1Y8W - chains C and D of the 4 polymer chains in the assembly; structure by X-ray diffraction, 2.90 A resolution.

# Chain C
Protein: Hemoglobin alpha chain
Source organism: Homo sapiens
UniProtKB: P69905 (HBA_HUMAN); numbering as in UniProt (aligned over 1-141)
Sequence (141 residues; each row starts with the number of its first residue):
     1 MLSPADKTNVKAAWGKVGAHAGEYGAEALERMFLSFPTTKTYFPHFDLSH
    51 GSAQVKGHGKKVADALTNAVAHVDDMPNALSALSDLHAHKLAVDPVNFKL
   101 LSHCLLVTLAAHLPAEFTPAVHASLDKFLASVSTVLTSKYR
Differences from the reference sequence: engineered mutation Met1 (Val in P69905), Ala92 (Arg in P69905)
Ion coordination: heme Fe: His87 (together with oxygen molecule)
Ligand contacts: heme / oxygen molecule: Leu29, Met32, Thr39, Tyr42, Phe43, His45, Phe46, His58, Lys61, Val62, Ala65, Leu66, Leu83, Leu86, His87, Leu91, Val93, Asn97, Phe98, Leu101, Val132, Leu136
Curated features (UniProtKB/Swiss-Prot):
  - site: Lys61 (Not glycated)
  - natural variant: Asp6 (A6D: In J-Toronto; this construct carries the variant), Ala13 (A13D: In J-Paris 1/J-Aljezur), Glu27 (A27E: In Shenyang; this construct carries the variant), Lys61 (K61N: In Zambia; deletion: In Clinic), Asp64 (A64D: In Pontoise; this construct carries the variant), Asp75 (D75A: In Lille; D75G: In Chapel Hill; D75N: In G-Pest), Ala111 (A111D: In Petah Tikva)

# Chain D
Protein: Hemoglobin beta chain
Source organism: Homo sapiens
UniProtKB: P68871 (HBB_HUMAN); residues 1-146 here = UniProt positions 1-146
Sequence (146 residues; numbered 1 to 146; the number before each row is that of its first residue):
     1 VHLTPEEKSAVTALWGKVNVDEVGGEALGRLLVVYPWTQRFFESFGDLST
    51 PDAVMGNPKVKAHGKKVLGAFSDGLAHLDNLKGTFATLSELHCDKLHVDP
   101 ENFRLLGNVLVCVLAHHFGKEFTPPVQAAYQKVVAGVANALAHKYH
Ion coordination: heme Fe: His92 (together with oxygen molecule)
Ligand contacts: heme / oxygen molecule: Leu28, Leu31, Thr38, Phe41, Phe42, Phe45, His63, Lys66, Val67, Ala70, Phe85, Leu88, Leu91, His92, Leu96, Val98, Asn102, Phe103, Leu106, Val137, Leu141
Curated features (UniProtKB/Swiss-Prot):
  - natural variant: Leu3 (H3L: In Graz; this construct carries the variant), Glu7 (E7A: In G-Makassar; E7K: In Hb C; E7Q: In Machida; E7V: In SKCA), Lys8 (E8K: In G-Siriraj; this construct carries the variant), Val11 (A11V: In Iraq-Halabja; this construct carries the variant), Gly16 (W16G: In Randwick; this construct carries the variant), Val23 (E23V: In D-Granada; this construct carries the variant), Gly24 (V24G: In Miyashiro; this construct carries the variant), Gly25 (G25D: In Moscva; G25R: In Riverdale-Bronx; G25V: In Savannah), Leu32 (L32P: In Yokohama), Val33 (L33V: In Muscat; this construct carries the variant), Arg40 (Q40R: In Tianshui; this construct carries the variant), Phe42 (F42Y: In Mequon; deletion: In Bruxelles), 11 further natural variant entries in UniProt

# How chain C and chain D interact
Contacting residue pairs - 34 pairs, chain C then chain D:
  Glu30(C) - Pro124(D)
  Arg31(C) - Phe122(D)  hydrogen bond (side chain-backbone)
  Arg31(C) - Thr123(D)  hydrogen bond (side chain-backbone)
  Arg31(C) - Pro124(D)
  Arg31(C) - Gln127(D)  hydrogen bond
  Leu34(C) - Pro125(D)  hydrophobic
  Ser35(C) - Gln127(D)
  Ser35(C) - Ala128(D)
  Ser35(C) - Gln131(D)
  Phe36(C) - Gln131(D)
  His103(C) - Asn108(D)  hydrogen bond
  His103(C) - Val111(D)
  His103(C) - Gln127(D)
  His103(C) - Gln131(D)  hydrogen bond
  Val107(C) - Val111(D)  hydrophobic
  Val107(C) - Cys112(D)  hydrophobic
  Val107(C) - Ala115(D)  hydrophobic
  Val107(C) - Gln127(D)
  Ala110(C) - Ala115(D)
  Ala110(C) - His116(D)
  Ala111(C) - Ala115(D)
  Ala111(C) - Gly119(D)
  Pro114(C) - His116(D)
  Phe117(C) - Arg30(D)  hydrogen bond (backbone-side chain)
  Phe117(C) - His116(D)
  Thr118(C) - Arg30(D)
  Pro119(C) - Arg30(D)
  Pro119(C) - Val33(D)
  Pro119(C) - Met55(D)  hydrophobic
  His122(C) - Arg30(D)  hydrogen bond
  His122(C) - Val34(D)
  Ala123(C) - Val34(D)
  Asp126(C) - Val34(D)
  Asp126(C) - Tyr35(D)
Other interface residues (no listed pair), chain C (18 interface residues in all): Cys104, Leu106
Other interface residues (no listed pair), chain D (19 interface residues in all): Val109

# In short
Chain C and chain D form an interface of 18 and 19 residues respectively, with 7 hydrogen bonds. Among the
polar pairs are Arg31(C)-Phe122(D), Arg31(C)-Thr123(D) and Arg31(C)-Gln127(D). Ligands of chain C: heme /
oxygen molecule. Ligands of chain D: heme / oxygen molecule.
Here chain C is Hemoglobin alpha chain and chain D is Hemoglobin beta chain, both from Homo sapiens. Entry
1Y8W (T-To-T(High) quaternary transitions in human hemoglobin: alphaR92A oxy (2mM IHP, 20% PEG) (10 test
sets)) was determined by X-ray diffraction together with 1XXT, 1XY0, 1XZ5, 1XZ7, 1XZU, 1XZV and 45 further
entries from the same study.
